Entry 5X0X (electron microscopy, 3.97 A resolution); this record covers chains E and I of the 11 polymer chains in the assembly.

[Chain E]
Name: Histone H3.2
From: Xenopus laevis
Reference sequence: P84233 (H32_XENLA); residues 0-135 here correspond to UniProt positions 1-136 (UniProt number = residue number + 1)
Amino-acid sequence (136 residues; row label = number of the first residue in the row; numbering starts at 0):
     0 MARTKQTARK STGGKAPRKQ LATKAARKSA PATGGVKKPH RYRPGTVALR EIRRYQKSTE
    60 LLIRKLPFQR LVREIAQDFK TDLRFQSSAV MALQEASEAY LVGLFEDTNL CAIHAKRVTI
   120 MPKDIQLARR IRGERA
Unresolved in the structure: 0-39, 135
UniProt features mapped onto this chain:
  - modified residue: Arg2 (Asymmetric dimethylarginine), Thr3 (Phosphothreonine), Lys4 (Allysine), Gln5 (5-glutamyl dopamine), Thr6 (Phosphothreonine), Arg8 (Citrulline), Lys9 (N6,N6,N6-trimethyllysine), Ser10 (ADP-ribosylserine), Thr11 (Phosphothreonine), Lys14 (N6-(2-hydroxyisobutyryl)lysine), Arg17 (Asymmetric dimethylarginine), Lys18 (N6-(2-hydroxyisobutyryl)lysine), Lys23 (N6-(2-hydroxyisobutyryl)lysine), Arg26 (Citrulline), Lys27 (N6,N6,N6-trimethyllysine), Ser28 (ADP-ribosylserine), Lys36 (N6,N6,N6-trimethyllysine), Lys37 (N6-methyllysine), Tyr41 (Phosphotyrosine), Lys56 (N6,N6,N6-trimethyllysine) and 8 more in UniProt
  - lipidation: Cys110 (S-palmitoyl cysteine)

[Chain I]
Molecule: 167-nt DNA strand
Sequence (167 nucleotides; numbered 1 to 167; the number before each row is that of its first residue):
     1 ATCGAGAATC CCGGTGCCGA GGCCGCTCAA TTGGTCGTAG ACAGCTCTAG CACCGCTTAA
    61 ACGCACGTAC GCGCTGTCCC CCGCGTTTTA ACCGCCAAGG GGATTACTCC CTAGTCTCCA
   121 GGCACGTGTC AGATATATAC ATCCGATAGC TTGTCGAGAA GTACGAT
Unresolved in the structure: 1, 148-167

[Interface between chain E and chain I]
Contacting residue pairs (19; chain E residue first):
  Arg40(E) with DG145(I), phosphate contact
  Tyr41(E) with DG145(I), phosphate contact
  Arg42(E) with DG145(I), hydrogen bond to the phosphate; DA146(I), salt bridge to the phosphate
  Thr45(E) with DG145(I), phosphate contact
  Arg63(E) with DA60(I), hydrogen bond to the phosphate; DA61(I), salt bridge to the phosphate
  Arg72(E) with DC51(I), salt bridge to the phosphate
  Leu82(E) with DC51(I), phosphate contact
  Arg83(E) with DG50(I), phosphate contact; DC51(I), phosphate contact
  Phe84(E) with DG50(I), sugar contact; DC51(I), hydrogen bond to the phosphate
  Gln85(E) with DG50(I), phosphate contact
  Ser86(E) with DG50(I), phosphate contact
  Arg116(E) with DG71(I), phosphate contact; DC72(I), salt bridge to the phosphate
  Val117(E) with DG71(I), hydrogen bond to the phosphate
  Thr118(E) with DG71(I), phosphate contact
Interface residues without a listed pair, chain E (16 interface residues in all): Lys115, Met120
Interface residues without a listed pair, chain I (9 interface residues in all): DC70

[Overview]
16 residues of chain E and 9 residues of chain I are in contact; the contacts include 4 hydrogen bonds and 4
salt bridges. Polar contacts include Arg42(E)-DG145(I), Arg63(E)-DA60(I) and Phe84(E)-DC51(I).
Here chain E is Histone H3.2 (Xenopus laevis) and chain I is a 167-nt DNA strand. Entry 5X0X (Complex of
Snf2-Nucleosome complex with Snf2 bound to position +6 of the nucleosome) was determined by electron
microscopy (same publication as 5X0Y).
